Entry 8UTQ (electron microscopy, 3.10 A resolution); this record covers chains K and B of the 5 polymer chains in the assembly.

# Chain K
Molecule: Kinesin-like protein KIF1A
Organism: Homo sapiens
UniProt: Q12756 (KIF1A_HUMAN); residues 1-393 here = UniProt positions 1-393
Amino-acid sequence (438 residues; numbered 1 to 438; the number before each row is that of its first residue):
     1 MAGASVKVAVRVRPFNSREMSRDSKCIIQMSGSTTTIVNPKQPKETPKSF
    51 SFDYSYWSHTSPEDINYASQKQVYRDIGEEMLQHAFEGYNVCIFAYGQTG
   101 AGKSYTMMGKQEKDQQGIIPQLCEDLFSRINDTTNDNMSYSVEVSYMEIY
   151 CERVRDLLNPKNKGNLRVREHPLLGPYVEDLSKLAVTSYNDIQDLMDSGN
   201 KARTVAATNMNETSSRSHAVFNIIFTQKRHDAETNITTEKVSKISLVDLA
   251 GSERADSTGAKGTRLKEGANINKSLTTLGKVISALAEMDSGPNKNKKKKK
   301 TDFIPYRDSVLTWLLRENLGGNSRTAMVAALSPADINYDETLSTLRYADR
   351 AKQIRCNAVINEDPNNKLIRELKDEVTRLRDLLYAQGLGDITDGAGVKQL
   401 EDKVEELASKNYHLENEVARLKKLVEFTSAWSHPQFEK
Unresolved in the structure: 1-3, 374-438
Sequence notes: linker (394-425); expression tag (426-438)
Ligand contacts: AMP-PNP (ANP; phosphoaminophosphonic acid-adenylate ester): Arg11, Arg13, Pro14, Ser58, Gln70, Gln98, Thr99, Gly100, Ala101, Gly102, Lys103, Ser104, Tyr105, Asn211, Ser214, Ser215, Asp248

# Chain B
Molecule: Tubulin beta-2B chain
Organism: Sus scrofa
UniProt: A0A287AGU7 (A0A287AGU7_PIG); numbering as in UniProt (aligned over 1-445)
Amino-acid sequence (445 residues; each row starts with the number of its first residue):
     1 MREIVHIQAGQCGNQIGAKFWEVISDEHGIDPTGSYHGDSDLQLERINVY
    51 YNEATGNKYVPRAILVDLEPGTMDSVRSGPFGQIFRPDNFVFGQSGAGNN
   101 WAKGHYTEGAELVDSVLDVVRKESESCDCLQGFQLTHSLGGGTGSGMGTL
   151 LISKIREEYPDRIMNTFSVMPSPKVSDTVVEPYNATLSVHQLVENTDETY
   201 CIDNEALYDICFRTLKLTTPTYGDLNHLVSATMSGVTTCLRFPGQLNADL
   251 RKLAVNMVPFPRLHFFMPGFAPLTSRGSQQYRALTVPELTQQMFDSKNMM
   301 AACDPRHGRYLTVAAIFRGRMSMKEVDEQMLNVQNKNSSYFVEWIPNNVK
   351 TAVCDIPPRGLKMSATFIGNSTAIQELFKRISEQFTAMFRRKAFLHWYTG
   401 EGMDEMEFTEAESNMNDLVSEYQQYQDATADEQGEFEEEEGEDEA
Unresolved in the structure: 431-445
Ligand contacts:
  - GDP (guanosine-5'-diphosphate): Gly10, Gln11, Cys12, Gln15, Asn99, Ser138, Gly141, Gly142, Thr143, Gly144, Asp177, Glu181, Asn204, Tyr222, Leu225, Asn226
  - taxol (TA1): Glu22, Val23, Asp26, Glu27, Leu215, Leu217, Asp224, His227, Leu228, Ala231, Ser234, Phe270, Pro272, Leu273, Thr274, Ser275, Arg276, Gln279, Arg318, Pro358, Arg359, Gly360, Leu361

# Interface between chain K and chain B
Pairs across the interface (21):
  Arg153(K) with Glu157(B), salt bridge
  Arg169(K) with Met406(B); Glu410(B), salt bridge
  Glu170(K) with Met406(B); Glu410(B); Ser413(B)
  His171(K) with Met406(B)
  Pro172(K) with Thr409(B)
  Tyr177(K) with Met406(B)
  Lys280(K) with Phe260(B)
  Phe303(K) with Asp417(B); Ser420(B); Glu421(B); Gln424(B), hydrogen bond (backbone-side chain)
  Arg307(K) with Arg262(B); Ser413(B); Asn414(B); Asp417(B), salt bridge
  Asp308(K) with Pro261(B); Arg262(B); Glu421(B)
Interface residues without a listed pair, chain K (11 interface residues in all): Lys300
Interface residues without a listed pair, chain B (15 interface residues in all): Asp404, Asp427

# Overview
11 residues of chain K and 15 residues of chain B are in contact, with 1 hydrogen bond and 3 salt bridges.
Polar contacts include Arg153(K)-Glu157(B), Arg169(K)-Glu410(B) and Arg307(K)-Asp417(B). Bound to chain K:
AMP-PNP. Bound to chain B: GDP and taxol.
Chain K is Kinesin-like protein KIF1A (Homo sapiens) and chain B is Tubulin beta-2B chain (Sus scrofa); the
structure, KIF1A[1-393] AMP-PNP bound one-head-bound state in complex with a microtubule - class T1L02*, was
determined by electron microscopy, deposited together with 8UTN, 8UTO, 8UTP, 8UTR, 8UTS, 8UTT and 4 further
entries.
